Entry 7F86 (X-ray diffraction, 2.21 A resolution); this record covers chains M and W of the 8 polymer chains in the assembly.

# Chain M
Protein: Phycoerythrin beta subunit
Source organism: Halomicronema sp. R31DM
Chain sequence (184 residues; each row starts with the number of its first residue):
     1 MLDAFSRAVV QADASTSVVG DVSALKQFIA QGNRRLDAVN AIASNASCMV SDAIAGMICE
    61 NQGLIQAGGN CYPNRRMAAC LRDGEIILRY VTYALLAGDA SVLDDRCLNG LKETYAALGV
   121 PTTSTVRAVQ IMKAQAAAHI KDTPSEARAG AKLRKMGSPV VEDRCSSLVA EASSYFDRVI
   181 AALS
Modified positions: Asn-70 (N-methyl asparagine; MEN)
Covalently attached groups: phycoerythrobilin (PEB) linked to Cys-48, Cys-59
Small-molecule neighbours:
  - phycoerythrobilin (PEB), molecule 1: Ala-30, Asn-33, Arg-34, Leu-36, Asp-37, Ala-38, Asn-40, Ile-140, Lys-141, Asp-142, Ser-158, Pro-159, Val-160, Val-161, Arg-164, Cys-165, Leu-168
  - phycoerythrobilin (PEB), molecule 2: Asn-45, Met-49, Asp-52, Ala-55, Gly-56, Glu-60, Ile-131, Ala-134, Gln-135, Ala-138, His-139, Thr-143, Pro-144, Ser-145, Arg-148, Ala-149, Lys-152, Leu-153, Arg-154
  - phycoerythrobilin (PEB), molecule 3: Ile-54, Met-57, Leu-64, Asn-70, Cys-71, Arg-75, Arg-76, Ala-79, Cys-80, Arg-82, Asp-83, Ile-86, Ile-87, Tyr-90, Arg-106, Cys-107, Leu-111, Thr-114, Tyr-115, Leu-118, Val-120, Pro-121, Ser-124, Thr-125, Ala-128
  - phycoerythrobilin (PEB), molecule 4: Ile-58, Ile-65, Tyr-72, Pro-73, Asn-74, Met-77

# Chain W
Protein: Phycoerythrin alpha subunit
Source organism: Halomicronema sp. R31DM
Chain sequence (164 residues; row label = number of the first residue in the row):
     1 MKSVVTTVIA AADAAGRFPS SSDLESVQGS IQRSAARLEA AEKLGANLDN VAQEAYNACI
    61 QKYPYLNNAG EANSNDTYKA KCLRDVKHYM RLIQYCLVVG GTGPLDEWGI AGQREVYRAL
   121 SLPTAPYVEA LSFARNRGCA PRDMSAQALV EYNALLDYAI NSLS
Covalently attached groups: phycoerythrobilin (PEB) linked to Cys-82, Cys-139
Small-molecule neighbours:
  - phycoerythrobilin (PEB), molecule 1: Leu-24, Glu-25, Gln-28
  - phycoerythrobilin (PEB), molecule 2: Arg-33, Gln-147, Val-150, Glu-151
  - phycoerythrobilin (PEB), molecule 3: Lys-43, Leu-44, Asn-47, Asn-50, Val-51, Glu-54, Arg-137, Gly-138, Arg-142, Asp-143, Met-144, Tyr-152
  - phycoerythrobilin (PEB), molecule 4: Cys-59, Ile-60, Leu-66, Ala-72, Asn-73, Tyr-78, Lys-81, Arg-84, Asp-85, Val-86, His-88, Tyr-89, Leu-92, Trp-108, Val-116, Tyr-117, Leu-120, Leu-122, Pro-123, Pro-126, Tyr-127

# How chain M and chain W interact
Contacting residue pairs - 14 pairs, chain M then chain W:
  Asn-40(M) / Ala-154(W)
  Ala-43(M) / Asn-161(W)  hydrogen bond (backbone-side chain)
  Ser-44(M) / Asp-157(W)
  Ser-44(M) / Asn-161(W)  hydrogen bond (backbone-side chain)
  Ser-47(M) / Asn-161(W)  hydrogen bond
  Ser-47(M) / Ser-164(W)
  Leu-153(M) / Asn-136(W)
  Arg-154(M) / Ser-132(W)  hydrogen bond
  Arg-154(M) / Arg-135(W)
  Arg-154(M) / Asn-136(W)  hydrogen bond
  Arg-154(M) / Asp-157(W)  salt bridge
  Arg-154(M) / Ile-160(W)
  Lys-155(M) / Arg-135(W)  hydrogen bond (backbone-side chain)
  Met-156(M) / Arg-135(W)
Interface residues without a listed pair, chain M (10 interface residues in all): Asn-45, Ala-46
Interface residues without a listed pair, chain W (9 interface residues in all): Val-150

# In short
Chain M and chain W form an interface of 10 and 9 residues respectively; the contacts include 6 hydrogen bonds
and 1 salt bridge. Among the polar pairs are Arg-154(M)/Asp-157(W), Ala-43(M)/Asn-161(W) and
Ser-44(M)/Asn-161(W). One phycoerythrobilin molecule is bound between chain M and chain W.
Chain M is Phycoerythrin beta subunit and chain W is Phycoerythrin alpha subunit, both from Halomicronema sp.
R31DM; the structure, Crystal structure of Phycoerythrin from Halomicronema Sp. R31DM, was determined by X-ray
diffraction.
